Entry 5FMP (X-ray diffraction, 2.26 A resolution); this record covers chains A and D of the 4 polymer chains in the assembly.

Chain A:
Molecule: Hth-type transcriptional repressor kstr
Organism: Mycobacterium tuberculosis
UniProtKB: P96856 (KSTR_MYCTU); residue numbers follow UniProt; this construct covers 23-220
Amino-acid sequence (205 residues; numbered 22 to 226; the number before each row is that of its first residue):
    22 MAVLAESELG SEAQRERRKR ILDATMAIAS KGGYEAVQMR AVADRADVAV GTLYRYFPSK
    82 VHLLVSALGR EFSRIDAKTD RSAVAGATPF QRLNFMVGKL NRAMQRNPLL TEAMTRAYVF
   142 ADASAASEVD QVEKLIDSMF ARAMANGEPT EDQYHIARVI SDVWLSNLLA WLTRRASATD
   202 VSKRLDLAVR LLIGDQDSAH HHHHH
Unresolved in the structure: 22-30, 215-226
Differences from the reference sequence: expression tag (22, 221-226)
Swiss-Prot annotation at these positions:
  - DNA-binding region: Gln59 to Phe78 (H-T-H motif)

Chain D:
Molecule: 16-nt DNA strand
Sequence (16 nucleotides; numbered 1 to 16; the number before each row is that of its first residue):
     1 TTAGAACACG TTCTAG

Chain A / chain D interface:
Residue-residue contacts - 15 pairs, chain A then chain D:
  Val58(A) - DG10(D)  phosphate contact
  Gln59(A) - DC9(D)  hydrogen bond to the phosphate
  Gln59(A) - DG10(D)  phosphate contact
  Met60(A) - DG10(D)  hydrogen bond to the phosphate
  Met60(A) - DT11(D)  base contact
  Arg61(A) - DC9(D)  sugar contact
  Arg61(A) - DG10(D)  hydrogen bond to the base
  Arg61(A) - DT11(D)  hydrogen bond to the base
  Val71(A) - DT12(D)  base contact
  Tyr75(A) - DG10(D)  sugar contact
  Tyr75(A) - DT11(D)  hydrogen bond to the phosphate
  Tyr75(A) - DT12(D)  base contact
  Ser80(A) - DT11(D)  phosphate contact
  Lys81(A) - DG10(D)  salt bridge to the phosphate
  Lys81(A) - DT11(D)  hydrogen bond to the phosphate
Other interface residues (no listed pair), chain A (10 interface residues in all): Glu56, Pro79

Summary:
10 residues of chain A and 4 residues of chain D are in contact; the contacts include 6 hydrogen bonds and 1
salt bridge. Polar pairs include Arg61(A)-DG10(D), Arg61(A)-DT11(D) and Gln59(A)-DC9(D).
Here chain A is Hth-type transcriptional repressor kstr (Mycobacterium tuberculosis) and chain D is a 16-nt
DNA strand. Entry 5FMP (KstR, transcriptional repressor of cholesterol degradation in Mycobacterium
tuberculosis, bound to the DNA operator) was determined by X-ray diffraction.
